PDB entry 6XKV | electron microscopy, 3.50 A resolution | chains C and P of the 6 polymer chains in the assembly

[Chain C (and P)]
Molecule: Cytochrome b
Organism: Rhodobacter capsulatus (strain ATCC BAA-309 / NBRC 16581 / SB1003)
Notes: chain P of this document is another copy of the same molecule, construct and numbering; everything in this record applies to it too
UniProt: D5ANZ3 (CYB_RHOCB); residues 1-437 here = UniProt positions 1-437
Amino-acid sequence (437 residues; numbered 1 to 437; the number before each row is that of its first residue):
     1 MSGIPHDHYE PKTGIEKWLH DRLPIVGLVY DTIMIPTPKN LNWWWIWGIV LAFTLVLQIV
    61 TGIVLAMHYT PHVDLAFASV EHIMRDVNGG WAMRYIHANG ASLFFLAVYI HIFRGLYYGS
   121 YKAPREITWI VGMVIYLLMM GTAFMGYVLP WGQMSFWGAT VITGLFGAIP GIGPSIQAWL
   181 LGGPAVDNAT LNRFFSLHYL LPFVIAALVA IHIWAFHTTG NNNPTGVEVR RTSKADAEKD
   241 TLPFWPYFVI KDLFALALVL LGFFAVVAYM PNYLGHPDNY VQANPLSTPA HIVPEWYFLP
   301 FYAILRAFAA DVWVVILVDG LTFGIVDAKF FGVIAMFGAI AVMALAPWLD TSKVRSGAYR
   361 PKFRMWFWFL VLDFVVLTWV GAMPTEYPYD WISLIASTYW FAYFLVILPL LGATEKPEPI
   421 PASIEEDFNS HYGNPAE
Not modelled in the structure: 1, 233-236, 429-437
Ion coordination: heme c Fe site 1: His97, His198; heme c Fe site 2: His111, His212
Ligand contacts:
  - heme c (HEC), molecule 1: Trp45, Gly48, Ile49, Leu51, Ala52, Phe104, His111, Ile112, Arg114, Ser120, Arg125, Thr128, Trp129, Gly132, Met133, Ile135, Tyr136, Val209, His212, Phe216, Thr219, Gly220, Asn221, Asn222
  - heme c (HEC), molecule 2: Leu55, Gln58, Ile59, Gly62, Ile63, Leu65, Ala66, Tyr69, Arg94, His97, Ala98, Ala101, Phe104, Met139, Thr142, Ala143, Gly146, Tyr147, Leu149, Pro150, Phe195, His198, Tyr199, Pro202, Ile205, Asn279, Tyr297
UniProt features mapped onto this chain:
  - binding site (heme b): His97, His111, His198, His212
  - mutagenesis: Phe144 (F144L/S: Loss of binding affinity for ubiquinone and ubiquinol)

[Chain C / chain P interface]
Residue-residue contacts - 39 pairs, chain C then chain P:
  Trp18(C) - Pro124(P)  hydrophobic
  Trp18(C) - Glu126(P)
  Asp21(C) - Ile127(P)
  Asp21(C) - Thr218(P)
  Arg22(C) - Ile211(P)
  Arg22(C) - Ala215(P)
  Leu23(C) - Trp214(P)  hydrophobic
  Pro24(C) - Trp214(P)  hydrophobic
  Ile63(C) - Ser196(P)
  Ile63(C) - Leu200(P)  hydrophobic
  Met67(C) - Asn192(P)
  Tyr69(C) - Asn192(P)  hydrogen bond (backbone-side chain)
  Thr70(C) - Pro71(P)
  Thr70(C) - His72(P)
  Pro71(C) - Thr70(P)
  Pro71(C) - Pro71(P)
  His72(C) - Thr70(P)
  Leu75(C) - Leu75(P)  hydrophobic
  Pro124(C) - Trp18(P)  hydrophobic
  Glu126(C) - Trp18(P)
  Ile127(C) - Asp21(P)
  Asn192(C) - Met67(P)
  Asn192(C) - Tyr69(P)  hydrogen bond (side chain-backbone)
  Phe195(C) - Phe195(P)  hydrophobic
  Ser196(C) - Ile63(P)
  Ser196(C) - Tyr199(P)  hydrogen bond (backbone-side chain)
  Tyr199(C) - Ser196(P)  hydrogen bond (side chain-backbone)
  Tyr199(C) - Tyr199(P)  hydrophobic
  Tyr199(C) - Leu200(P)
  Leu200(C) - Ile63(P)  hydrophobic
  Leu200(C) - Tyr199(P)
  Leu200(C) - Phe203(P)  hydrophobic
  Phe203(C) - Leu200(P)  hydrophobic
  Ile211(C) - Arg22(P)
  Trp214(C) - Leu23(P)  hydrophobic
  Trp214(C) - Pro24(P)  hydrophobic
  Ala215(C) - Arg22(P)
  Thr218(C) - Asp21(P)
  Thr219(C) - Asp21(P)
Interface residues without a listed pair, chain C (31 interface residues in all): His20, Ala66, His68, Ala189, Arg193
Interface residues without a listed pair, chain P (31 interface residues in all): His20, Ala66, His68, Ala189, Arg193, Thr219

[Summary]
Chain C and chain P each contribute 31 residues to their interface; the contacts include 4 hydrogen bonds.
Polar pairs include Tyr69(C)-Asn192(P) and Ser196(C)-Tyr199(P). Ligands of chain C: heme c. Curated annotation
(UniProt) lists 4 heme b-binding residues and one mutagenesis site on chain C.
Both chains are Cytochrome b (Rhodobacter capsulatus (strain ATCC BAA-309 / NBRC 16581 / SB1003)). Entry 6XKV
(R. capsulatus cyt bc1 with both FeS proteins in b position (CIII2 b-b)) was determined by electron
microscopy, deposited together with 6XI0, 6XKT, 6XKU, 6XKW, 6XKX and 6XKZ.
